Entry 2OXE (X-ray diffraction, 2.80 A resolution); this record covers chain A.

Chain A:
Molecule: Pancreatic lipase-related protein 2
From: Homo sapiens
Notes: EC 3.1.1.3
Reference sequence: P54317 (LIPR2_HUMAN); residue numbers follow UniProt; this construct covers 18-469
Sequence (466 residues; row label = number of the first residue in the row):
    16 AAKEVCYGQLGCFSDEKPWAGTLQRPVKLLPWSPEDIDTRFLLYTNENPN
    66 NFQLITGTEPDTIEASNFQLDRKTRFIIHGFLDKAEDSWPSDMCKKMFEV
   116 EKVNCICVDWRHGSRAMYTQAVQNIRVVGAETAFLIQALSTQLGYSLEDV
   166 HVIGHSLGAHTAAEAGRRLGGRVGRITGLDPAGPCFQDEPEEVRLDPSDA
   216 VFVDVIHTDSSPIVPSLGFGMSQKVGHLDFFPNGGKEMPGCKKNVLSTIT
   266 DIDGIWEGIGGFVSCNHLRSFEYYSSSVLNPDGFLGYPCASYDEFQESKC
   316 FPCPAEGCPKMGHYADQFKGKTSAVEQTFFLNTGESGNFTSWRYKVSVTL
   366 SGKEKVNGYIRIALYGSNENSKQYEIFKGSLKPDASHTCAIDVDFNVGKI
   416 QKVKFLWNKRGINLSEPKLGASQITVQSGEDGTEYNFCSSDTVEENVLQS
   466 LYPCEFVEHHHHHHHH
Unresolved in the structure: 16-17, 257-267, 425-430, 470-481
Differences from the reference sequence: cloning artifact (16-17, 470-481)
Disulfide bonds: Cys21-Cys27, Cys109-Cys120, Cys256-Cys280, Cys304-Cys315, Cys318-Cys323, Cys453-Cys469
Covalent attachments: glycan linked to Asn353
Metal / ion sites: Ca2+: Glu206, Arg209, Asp211, Asp214
Curated features (UniProtKB/Swiss-Prot):
  - region (Required for galactolipase activity): Ile93 to Pro105, Lys257 to Ser279
  - active site: Ser171 (Nucleophile), Asp195 (Charge relay system), His282 (Charge relay system)
  - binding site (Ca(2+)): Glu206, Arg209, Asp211, Asp214
  - glycosylation (N-linked (GlcNAc...) asparagine): Asn353, Asn428
  - natural variant: Trp357 to Cys469 (deletion: Common variant), Val361 (I361V: this construct carries the variant)
  - mutagenesis: Asn353 (N353Q: Loss of N-glycosylation)

In short:
The Ca2+ site is built by Glu206, Arg209, Asp211 and Asp214. Curated annotation (UniProt) lists 3 active-site
residues, 4 Ca2+-binding residues and one mutagenesis site.
Chain A is Pancreatic lipase-related protein 2 (Homo sapiens); the structure, Structure of the Human
Pancreatic Lipase-related Protein 2, was determined by X-ray diffraction together with 2PVS from the same
study.
